2C2K - chains A and B of the 3 polymer chains in the assembly; structure by X-ray diffraction, 1.87 A resolution.

Chain A:
Protein: Caspase-3 subunit P17
From: Homo sapiens
Notes: EC 3.4.22.-; fragment: alpha subunit, residues 29-175
UniProtKB: P42574 (CASP3_HUMAN); residue numbers follow UniProt; this construct covers 29-175
Chain sequence (147 residues; row label = number of the first residue in the row):
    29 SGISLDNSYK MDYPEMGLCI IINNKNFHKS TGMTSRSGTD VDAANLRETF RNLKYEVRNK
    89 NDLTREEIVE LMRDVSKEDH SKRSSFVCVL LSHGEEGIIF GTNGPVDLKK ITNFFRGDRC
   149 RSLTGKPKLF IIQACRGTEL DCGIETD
Swiss-Prot annotation at these positions:
  - active site: H121, C163
  - modified residue: C163 (S-nitrosocysteine)
  - mutagenesis: D175 (D175A: In P3-D3A mutant; abolished cleavage and activation, leading to prevent thiol protease activity; when associated with A-9 and A-28)

Chain B:
Protein: Caspase-3 subunit P12
From: Homo sapiens
Notes: EC 3.4.22.-; fragment: beta subunit, residues 176-277
UniProtKB: P42574 (CASP3_HUMAN); numbering as in UniProt (aligned over 176-277)
Chain sequence (103 residues; numbered 175 to 277; the number before each row is that of its first residue):
   175 ASGVDDDMAC HKIPVEADFL YAYSTAPGYY SWRNSKDGSW FIQSLCAMLK QYADKLEFMH
   235 ILTRVNRKVA TEFESFSFDA TFHAKKQIPC IVSMLTKELY FYH
Swiss-Prot annotation at these positions:
  - modified residue: R207 (Microbial infection: ADP-riboxanated arginine)
  - mutagenesis: R207 (R207A: Abolished ADP-riboxanation by C.violaceum CopC)

How chain A and chain B interact:
Pairs across the interface (102; chain A residue first):
  D34(A) - K271(B)
  N35(A) - K271(B)
  N35(A) - E272(B)  hydrogen bond (backbone-backbone)
  S36(A) - K271(B)
  S36(A) - E272(B)
  S36(A) - Y274(B)
  Y37(A) - D192(B)  hydrogen bond
  Y37(A) - L269(B)
  Y37(A) - T270(B)  hydrogen bond (side chain-backbone)
  Y37(A) - K271(B)
  Y37(A) - E272(B)  hydrogen bond (backbone-backbone)
  Y37(A) - L273(B)  hydrophobic
  M39(A) - L273(B)  hydrophobic
  M39(A) - Y274(B)
  D40(A) - H277(B)
  M44(A) - F275(B)
  R64(A) - R207(B)
  S65(A) - R207(B)  hydrogen bond (backbone-side chain)
  S65(A) - S209(B)
  G66(A) - S209(B)
  G66(A) - G212(B)
  V69(A) - K210(B)
  V69(A) - D211(B)
  D70(A) - G212(B)
  D70(A) - S213(B)  hydrogen bond
  D70(A) - I216(B)
  N73(A) - C220(B)
  L74(A) - I216(B)  hydrophobic
  L74(A) - C220(B)  hydrophobic
  T77(A) - C220(B)  hydrogen bond
  T77(A) - L223(B)
  T77(A) - K224(B)  hydrogen bond
  F78(A) - L223(B)  hydrophobic
  L81(A) - A227(B)  hydrophobic
  Y83(A) - F275(B)
  L119(A) - I216(B)  hydrophobic
  E124(A) - P201(B)
  E124(A) - G202(B)  hydrogen bond (side chain-backbone)
  K137(A) - E190(B)  salt bridge
  T140(A) - F193(B)
  T140(A) - Y195(B)
  F143(A) - F193(B)
  R144(A) - V189(B)
  R144(A) - E190(B)
  R144(A) - F193(B)
  G145(A) - V189(B)  hydrogen bond (backbone-backbone)
  D146(A) - V189(B)
  G153(A) - D192(B)
  K154(A) - D192(B)
  P155(A) - D192(B)
  P155(A) - L273(B)  hydrophobic
  K156(A) - A191(B)
  K156(A) - D192(B)  hydrogen bond (backbone-backbone)
  K156(A) - F193(B)
  K156(A) - L194(B)  hydrogen bond (backbone-backbone)
  L157(A) - L194(B)
  L157(A) - F232(B)  hydrophobic
  L157(A) - L273(B)  hydrophobic
  F158(A) - F193(B)  hydrophobic
  F158(A) - L194(B)  hydrogen bond (backbone-backbone)
  F158(A) - Y195(B)
  F158(A) - A196(B)  hydrogen bond (backbone-backbone)
  I159(A) - A196(B)  hydrophobic
  I159(A) - F215(B)  hydrophobic
  I159(A) - L219(B)  hydrophobic
  I160(A) - A196(B)  hydrogen bond (backbone-backbone)
  I160(A) - Y197(B)
  I160(A) - S198(B)  hydrogen bond (backbone-backbone)
  Q161(A) - S198(B)  hydrogen bond
  Q161(A) - S205(B)  hydrogen bond
  Q161(A) - S213(B)  hydrogen bond
  Q161(A) - F215(B)
  A162(A) - S198(B)
  A162(A) - T199(B)
  A162(A) - S205(B)
  C163(A) - Y203(B)
  C163(A) - Y204(B)  hydrophobic
  C163(A) - S205(B)  hydrogen bond (side chain-backbone)
  R164(A) - Y197(B)
  R164(A) - T199(B)  hydrogen bond (side chain-backbone)
  R164(A) - A200(B)
  R164(A) - P201(B)
  R164(A) - G202(B)  hydrogen bond (backbone-backbone)
  R164(A) - Y203(B)  hydrogen bond (backbone-backbone)
  R164(A) - C264(B)
  G165(A) - G202(B)
  G165(A) - Y203(B)  hydrogen bond (backbone-backbone)
  G165(A) - Y204(B)
  T166(A) - G202(B)  hydrogen bond (backbone-backbone)
  T166(A) - Y204(B)
  E167(A) - G202(B)  hydrogen bond (backbone-backbone)
  E167(A) - Y203(B)
  E167(A) - Y204(B)  hydrogen bond (backbone-backbone)
  L168(A) - Y203(B)
  L168(A) - Y204(B)  hydrophobic
  L168(A) - W206(B)  hydrophobic
  L168(A) - T255(B)
  D169(A) - Y203(B)
  D169(A) - K259(B)
  D169(A) - K260(B)  hydrogen bond (backbone-backbone)
  C170(A) - A258(B)
  G171(A) - K260(B)
Other interface residues (no listed pair), chain A (49 interface residues in all): V117, H121, L136, T152
Other interface residues (no listed pair), chain B (49 interface residues in all): I187, N208, Q217, F256

Summary:
The chain A/chain B interface involves 49 residues from each chain; the contacts include 28 hydrogen bonds and
1 salt bridge. Polar contacts include K137(A)-E190(B), Y37(A)-D192(B) and Y37(A)-T270(B).
Chain A is Caspase-3 subunit P17 and chain B is Caspase-3 subunit P12, both from Homo sapiens; the structure,
Crystal structures of caspase-3 in complex with aza-peptide Michael acceptor inhibitors, was determined by
X-ray diffraction, deposited together with 2C1E, 2C2M, 2C2O and 2C2Z.
